PDB entry 7F1Z | electron microscopy, 3.46 A resolution | chains A and B of the 4 polymer chains in the assembly

== Chain A ==
Molecule: Guanine nucleotide-binding protein G(s) subunit alpha isoforms short, Isoform Gnas-2 of Guanine nucleotide-binding protein G(s) subunit alpha isoforms short
Source organism: Homo sapiens
Reference sequence: P63092 (GNAS2_HUMAN); the construct has insertions or renumbered stretches relative to UniProt, so the offset changes along the chain: 6-64 = UniProt 6-64; 204-254 = UniProt 190-240; 265-394 = UniProt 251-380
Amino-acid sequence (248 residues; numbered 6 to 394; 141 numbers in that range are skipped by the numbering (no residue carries them; nothing is unmodelled there); the number before each row is that of its first residue):
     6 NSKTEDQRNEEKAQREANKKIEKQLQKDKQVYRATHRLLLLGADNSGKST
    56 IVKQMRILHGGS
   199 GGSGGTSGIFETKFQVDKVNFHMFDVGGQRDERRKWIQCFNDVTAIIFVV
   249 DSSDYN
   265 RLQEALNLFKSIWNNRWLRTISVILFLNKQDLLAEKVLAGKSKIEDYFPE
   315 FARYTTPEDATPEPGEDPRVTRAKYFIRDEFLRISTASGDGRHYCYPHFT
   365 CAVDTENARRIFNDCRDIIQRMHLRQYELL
Not modelled in the structure: 6-11, 199-205
Sequence notes: engineered mutation Asp49 (Gly in P63092), Asn50 (Glu in P63092), Asp249 (Ala235 in P63092), Asp252 (Ser238 in P63092), Ala372 (Ile358 in P63092), Ile375 (Val361 in P63092); linker (65-67, 199-203)
Ligand contacts: GDP (guanosine-5'-diphosphate): Ala48, Asp49, Asn50, Ser51, Gly52, Lys53, Ser54, Thr55, Asn292, Lys293, Asp295, Leu296, Cys365, Ala366
What the authors report for this chain:
  - mutagenesis - Y37F: unchanged binding to D(1A) dopamine receptor
  - mutagenesis - Q59L, V367A: increased catalytic activity
  - mutagenesis - Q59A, T369A: unchanged catalytic activity
  - mutagenesis - Q59L, V367A: increased catalytic activity with D(1A) dopamine receptor
  - mutagenesis - Q59A, T369A: unchanged catalytic activity with D(1A) dopamine receptor
  - mutagenesis - N23A/I26A/E27A/L30A: abolished binding to D(1A) dopamine receptor

== Chain B ==
Molecule: Guanine nucleotide-binding protein G(I)/G(S)/G(T) subunit beta-1
Source organism: Homo sapiens
Reference sequence: P62873 (GBB1_HUMAN); numbering as in UniProt (aligned over 2-340)
Amino-acid sequence (358 residues; each row starts with the number of its first residue; numbers below 1 keep their minus sign (Met-17 is residue -17)):
   -17 MHHHHHHLEVLFQGPGSSGSELDQLRQEAEQLKNQIRDARKACADATLSQ
    33 ITNNIDPVGRIQMRTRRTLRGHLAKIYAMHWGTDSRLLVSASQDGKLIIW
    83 DSYTTNKVHAIPLRSSWVMTCAYAPSGNYVACGGLDNICSIYNLKTREGN
   133 VRVSRELAGHTGYLSCCRFLDDNQIVTSSGDTTCALWDIETGQQTTTFTG
   183 HTGDVMSLSLAPDTRLFVSGACDASAKLWDVREGMCRQTFTGHESDINAI
   233 CFFPNGNAFATGSDDATCRLFDLRADQELMTYSHDNIICGITSVSFSKSG
   283 RLLLAGYDDFNCNVWDALKADRAGVLAGHDNRVSCLGVTDDGMAVATGSW
   333 DSFLKIWN
Not modelled in the structure: -17 to -1
Sequence notes: initiating methionine (-17); expression tag (-16 to 1)
Swiss-Prot annotation at these positions:
  - modified residue: Ser2 (N-acetylserine), His266 (Phosphohistidine)

== How chain A and chain B interact ==
Contacting residue pairs (46):
  Gln19(A) with Asp83(B), hydrogen bond; Thr86(B); Asn88(B)
  Arg20(A) with Asn88(B)
  Asn23(A) with Thr87(B), hydrogen bond (side chain-backbone); Asn88(B); Lys89(B)
  Ile26(A) with Lys89(B); Ala92(B), hydrophobic
  Leu30(A) with Gly53(B); Ile80(B), hydrophobic; Ala92(B), hydrophobic
  Lys34(A) with Leu55(B)
  Tyr37(A) with Leu55(B); Ala56(B); Asp76(B)
  Arg38(A) with Leu55(B)
  Glu209(A) with Trp99(B)
  Phe222(A) with Trp99(B), hydrophobic
  Gly226(A) with Thr143(B); Gly144(B)
  Gln227(A) with Leu117(B); Asn119(B); Tyr145(B)
  Arg228(A) with Gly162(B), hydrogen bond (side chain-backbone); Asp163(B); Thr164(B); Asp186(B), salt bridge
  Glu230(A) with Asp186(B)
  Arg232(A) with Asp228(B), salt bridge
  Lys233(A) with Tyr145(B); Met188(B); Asp228(B), salt bridge; Asn230(B)
  Trp234(A) with Leu117(B), hydrophobic
  Gln236(A) with Tyr59(B), hydrogen bond (backbone-side chain); Trp332(B)
  Cys237(A) with Tyr59(B); Gln75(B), hydrogen bond (backbone-side chain)
  Phe238(A) with Trp99(B); Leu117(B), hydrophobic
  Asn239(A) with Lys57(B); Trp332(B)
  Asp240(A) with Lys57(B), salt bridge; Gln75(B)
  Trp281(A) with Arg314(B)
Also at the interface, not in a pair above, chain A (28 interface residues in all): Ala22, Asp33, Phe208, Val224, Arg280
Also at the interface, not in a pair above, chain B (33 interface residues in all): Lys78, Met101, Asp118, Asp246
The authors on this interface:
  - interface residues, chain A: Asn23(A), Ile26(A), Leu30(A), Tyr37(A)

== In short ==
28 residues of chain A face 33 of chain B across their interface, with 5 hydrogen bonds and 4 salt bridges.
Polar contacts include Arg228(A)-Asp186(B), Arg232(A)-Asp228(B) and Lys233(A)-Asp228(B). From the paper: Q59L
and V367A of chain A increase catalytic activity; interface residues Asn23(A), Ile26(A) and Leu30(A) among
others; 6 substitutions were tested in all.
Here chain A is Guanine nucleotide-binding protein G(s) subunit alpha isoforms short, Isoform Gnas-2 of
Guanine nucleotide-binding protein G(s) subunit alpha isoforms short and chain B is Guanine nucleotide-binding
protein G(I)/G(S)/G(T) subunit beta-1, both from Homo sapiens. Entry 7F1Z (Cryo-EM structure of the GDP-bound
dopamine receptor 1 and mini-Gs complex without Nb35) was determined by electron microscopy together with
7F0T, 7F1O, 7F23 and 7F24 from the same study.
